9BTY - chains D and H of the 8 polymer chains in the assembly; structure by X-ray diffraction, 2.85 A resolution.

Chain D:
Protein: Human TCR TRAV1-2_ALPHA
Source organism: Homo sapiens
Sequence (204 residues; each row starts with the number of its first residue; numbering starts at 0):
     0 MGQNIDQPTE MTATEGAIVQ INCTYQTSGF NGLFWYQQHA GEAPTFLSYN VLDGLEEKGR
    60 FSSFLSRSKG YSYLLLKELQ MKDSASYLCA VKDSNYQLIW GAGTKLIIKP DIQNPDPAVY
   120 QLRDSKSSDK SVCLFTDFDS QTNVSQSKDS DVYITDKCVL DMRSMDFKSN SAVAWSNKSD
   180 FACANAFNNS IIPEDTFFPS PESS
Unresolved in the structure: 0, 124-129, 178-180, 199-203
Cystine bridges: C22-C88, C132-C182

Chain H:
Protein: Human TCR TRBV6-1_BETA
Source organism: Homo sapiens
Sequence (246 residues; each row starts with the number of its first residue; numbering starts at 0):
     0 MNAGVTQTPK FQVLKTGQSM TLQCAQDMNH NSMYWYRQDP GMGLRLIYYS ASEGTTDKGE
    60 VPNGYNVSRL NKREFSLRLE SAAPSQTSVY FCASSVWTGE GSGELFFGEG SRLTVLEDLK
   120 NVFPPEVAVF EPSEAEISHT QKATLVCLAT GFYPDHVELS WWVNGKEVHS GVCTDPQPLK
   180 EQPALNDSRY ALSSRLRVSA TFWQNPRNHF RCQVQFYGLS ENDEWTQDRA KPVTQIVSAE
   240 AWGRAD
Unresolved in the structure: 0, 245
Cystine bridges: C23-C91, C146-C211

Chain D / chain H interface:
Contacting residue pairs - 5 pairs, chain D then chain H:
  L51(D) with A229(H), hydrophobic
  D52(D) with K230(H)
  G53(D) with W224(H)
  L54(D) with W224(H), hydrogen bond (backbone-backbone); T225(H)

Summary:
Chain D and chain H each contribute 4 residues to their interface; the contacts include 1 hydrogen bond. Its
one hydrogen bond, L54(D)-W224(H), is backbone to backbone.
Chain D is Human TCR TRAV1-2_ALPHA and chain H is Human TCR TRBV6-1_BETA, both from Homo sapiens; the
structure, Structure of human MAIT A-F7 TCR in complex with human MR1-veratraldehyde, was determined by X-ray
diffraction (same publication as 9BTX, 9BTZ and 9BU0).
